PDB entry 7CYQ | electron microscopy, 2.83 A resolution | chains D and J of the 9 polymer chains in the assembly

[Chain D]
Molecule: Non-structural protein 8
Organism: Severe acute respiratory syndrome coronavirus 2
UniProt: P0DTD1 (R1AB_SARS2); residues 1-198 here correspond to UniProt positions 3943-4140 (UniProt number = residue number + 3942)
Chain sequence (198 residues; row label = number of the first residue in the row):
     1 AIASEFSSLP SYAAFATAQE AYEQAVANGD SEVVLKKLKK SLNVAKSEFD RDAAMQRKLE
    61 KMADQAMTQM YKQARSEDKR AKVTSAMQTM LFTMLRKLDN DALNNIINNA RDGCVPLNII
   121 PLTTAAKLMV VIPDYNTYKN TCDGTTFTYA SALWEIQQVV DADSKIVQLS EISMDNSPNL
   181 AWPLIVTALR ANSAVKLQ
Not modelled in the structure: 1-5, 192-198
Curated features (UniProtKB/Swiss-Prot):
  - site: Gln198 (Cleavage)

[Chain J]
Molecule: Template
Sequence (59 nucleotides; row label = number of the first residue in the row):
     1 CAUGCCAUGG CCUGUAAAAU GUCUGACUGC UCCCUAGCAU GCUACUACCG CGUAGCAUG
Not modelled in the structure: 1-23, 51-59

[Chain D / chain J interface]
Pairs across the interface (6):
  Lys39(D) with U46(J), phosphate contact
  Asn43(D) with C45(J), hydrogen bond to the sugar
  Val44(D) with U46(J), sugar contact
  Ser47(D) with C45(J), hydrogen bond to the sugar
  Lys58(D) with A36(J), salt bridge to the phosphate
  Gln65(D) with U35(J), sugar contact
Interface residues without a listed pair, chain D (7 interface residues in all): Lys40

[Overview]
7 residues of chain D face 4 of chain J across their interface, with 2 hydrogen bonds and 1 salt bridge. Polar
contacts include Asn43(D)-C45(J), Ser47(D)-C45(J) and Lys58(D)-A36(J).
Chain D is Non-structural protein 8 (Severe acute respiratory syndrome coronavirus 2) and chain J is Template;
the structure, Cryo-EM structure of an extended SARS-CoV-2 replication and transcription complex reveals an
intermediate state in cap ..., was determined by electron microscopy.
